8YUU - chains A and S of the 5 polymer chains in the assembly; structure by electron microscopy, 2.70 A resolution.

# Chain A
Name: Guanine nucleotide-binding protein G(i) subunit alpha-1
Organism: Homo sapiens
Reference sequence: P63096 (GNAI1_HUMAN); residues 1-354 here = UniProt positions 1-354
Chain sequence (354 residues; numbered 1 to 354; the number before each row is that of its first residue):
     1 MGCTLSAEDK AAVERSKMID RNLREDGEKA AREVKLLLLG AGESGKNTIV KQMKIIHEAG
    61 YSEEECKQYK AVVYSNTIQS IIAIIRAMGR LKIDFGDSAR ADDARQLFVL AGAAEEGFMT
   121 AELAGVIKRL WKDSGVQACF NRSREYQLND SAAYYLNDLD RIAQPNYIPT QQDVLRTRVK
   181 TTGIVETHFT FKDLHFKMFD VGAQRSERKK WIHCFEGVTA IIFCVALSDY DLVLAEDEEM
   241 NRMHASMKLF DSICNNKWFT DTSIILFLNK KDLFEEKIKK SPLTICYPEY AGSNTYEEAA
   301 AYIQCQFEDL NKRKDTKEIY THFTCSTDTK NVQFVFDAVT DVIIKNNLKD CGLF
Not modelled in the structure: 1-2, 55-181
Construct notes: conflict Asn47 (Ser in P63096), Ala203 (Gly in P63096), Ala245 (Glu in P63096), Ser326 (Ala in P63096)
Swiss-Prot annotation at these positions:
  - region: Lys35 to Lys46, Thr48 (G1 motif), Asp173 to Thr181 (G2 motif), Phe196 to Gly202, Gln204, Arg205 (G3 motif), Ile265 to Asp272 (G4 motif), Thr324, Cys325, Thr327 to Thr329 (G5 motif)
  - binding site (GTP): Glu43 to Lys46, Thr48, Ser151, Leu175 to Thr181, Asp200 to Gly202, Gln204, Asn269 to Asp272
  - binding site (Mg(2+)): Thr181
  - modified residue: Arg178 (ADP-ribosylarginine), Gln204 (Deamidated glutamine), Cys351 (ADP-ribosylcysteine)
  - lipidation: Gly2 (N-myristoyl glycine), Cys3 (S-palmitoyl cysteine)

# Chain S
Name: scFv16
Organism: Mus musculus
Notes: antibody fragment or engineered binder
Chain sequence (269 residues; row label = number of the first residue in the row):
     1 DVQLVESGGG LVQPGGSRKL SCSASGFAFS SFGMHWVRQA PEKGLEWVAY ISSGSGTIYY
    61 ADTVKGRFTI SRDDPKNTLF LQMTSLRSED TAMYYCVRSI YYYGSSPFDF WGQGTTLTVS
   121 SGGGGSGGGG SGGGGSDIVM TQATSSVPVT PGESVSISCR SSKSLLHSNG NTYLYWFLQR
   181 PGQSPQLLIY RMSNLASGVP DRFSGSGSGT AFTLTISRLE AEDVGVYYCM QHLEYPLTFG
   241 AGTKLELKGS LEVLFQGPAA AHHHHHHHH
Not modelled in the structure: 122-134, 248-269
Disulfides: Cys22-Cys96, Cys159-Cys229

# How chain A and chain S interact
Residue-residue contacts - 26 pairs, chain A then chain S:
  Thr4(A) - His167(S)
  Leu5(A) - His167(S)
  Ser6(A) - His167(S)
  Ser6(A) - Asn169(S)
  Ser6(A) - Tyr173(S)  hydrogen bond
  Ala7(A) - Leu233(S)
  Ala7(A) - Tyr235(S)  hydrophobic
  Glu8(A) - Tyr101(S)
  Glu8(A) - Pro107(S)
  Glu8(A) - Tyr173(S)
  Glu8(A) - Tyr175(S)  hydrogen bond
  Glu8(A) - Arg191(S)  salt bridge
  Glu8(A) - His232(S)  salt bridge
  Asp9(A) - Asn169(S)  hydrogen bond
  Asp9(A) - Tyr173(S)
  Ala11(A) - Tyr101(S)  hydrophobic
  Ala12(A) - Tyr101(S)
  Glu14(A) - Ser52(S)  hydrogen bond
  Glu14(A) - Ser53(S)
  Glu14(A) - Gly56(S)
  Glu14(A) - Thr57(S)
  Arg15(A) - Ile100(S)
  Arg15(A) - Tyr101(S)
  Arg15(A) - Tyr102(S)
  Met18(A) - Ser53(S)
  Met18(A) - Gly54(S)
Also at the interface, not in a pair above, chain S (19 interface residues in all): Ser31, Ser168

# Overview
11 residues of chain A face 19 of chain S across their interface, with 4 hydrogen bonds and 2 salt bridges.
Polar pairs include Glu8(A)-Arg191(S), Glu8(A)-His232(S) and Ser6(A)-Tyr173(S). From UniProt: 21 GTP-binding
residues and Mg2+-binding residue Thr181(A) on chain A.
Chain A is Guanine nucleotide-binding protein G(i) subunit alpha-1 (Homo sapiens) and chain S is scFv16 (Mus
musculus); the structure, Cryo-EM structure of the histamine-bound H3R-Gi complex, was determined by electron
microscopy together with 8YUT and 8YUV from the same study.
